PDB entry 6UTQ | X-ray diffraction, 2.39 A resolution | chains A and C of the 6 polymer chains in the assembly

== Chain A (and C) ==
Name: ATP-dependent sacrificial sulfur transferase LarE
Source organism: Lactobacillus plantarum
Notes: chain C of this document is another copy of the same molecule, construct and numbering; everything in this record applies to it too
UniProtKB: A0A0G9FES3 (A0A0G9FES3_LACPN); residue numbers follow UniProt; this construct covers 1-276
Sequence (286 residues; each row starts with the number of its first residue):
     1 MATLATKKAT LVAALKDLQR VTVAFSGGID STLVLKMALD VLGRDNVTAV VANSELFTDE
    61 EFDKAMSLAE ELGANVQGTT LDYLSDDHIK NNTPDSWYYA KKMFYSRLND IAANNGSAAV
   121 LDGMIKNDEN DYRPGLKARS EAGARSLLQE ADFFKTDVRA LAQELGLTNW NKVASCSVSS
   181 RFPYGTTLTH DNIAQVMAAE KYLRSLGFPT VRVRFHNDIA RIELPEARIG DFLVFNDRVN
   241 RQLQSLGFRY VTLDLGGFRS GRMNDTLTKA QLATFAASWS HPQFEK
Disordered / not traced: 1, 126-133, 172-175, 260-286 (chain C: 1, 127-135, 260-286)
Differences from the reference sequence: expression tag (277-286)
Bound ions: Cd2+ site 1 near H190 (its only coordinating residue here); Cd2+ site 2: D231 (shared with 1 residue of chain B; D231(C) of chain C)
From the paper describing this entry:
  - Cd2+ coordination: D231
  - mutagenesis - D231R: unchanged catalytic activity

== How chain A and chain C interact ==
Pairs across the interface - 8 pairs, chain A then chain C:
  Q163(A) - E71(C)
  E226(A) - V234(C)
  E226(A) - F235(C)
  E226(A) - R238(C)  salt bridge
  A227(A) - L206(C)
  A227(A) - D231(C)
  A227(A) - F235(C)
  D231(A) - D231(C)
Also at the interface, not in a pair above, chain A (5 interface residues in all): A160
Also at the interface, not in a pair above, chain C (9 interface residues in all): E70, F208, R228

== In short ==
The interface between chain A and chain C involves 5 residues on one side and 9 on the other; the contacts
include 1 salt bridge. Its one salt-bridged contact is E226(A)-R238(C). The paper reports that D231R of chain
A leaves catalytic activity unchanged; Cd2+ coordination by D231(A).
Chain A and chain C are both ATP-dependent sacrificial sulfur transferase LarE (Lactobacillus plantarum); the
structure, LarE, a sulfur transferase involved in synthesis of the cofactor for lactate racemase in complex
with ..., was determined by X-ray diffraction, deposited together with 6UTP, 6UTR and 6UTT.
